PDB entry 7TTF | X-ray diffraction, 2.10 A resolution | chains A and E of the 5 polymer chains in the assembly

# Chain A
Protein: Tubulin alpha-1B chain
Source organism: Sus scrofa
UniProtKB: Q2XVP4 (TBA1B_PIG); residue numbers follow UniProt; this construct covers 1-438
Amino-acid sequence (438 residues; numbered 1 to 438; the number before each row is that of its first residue):
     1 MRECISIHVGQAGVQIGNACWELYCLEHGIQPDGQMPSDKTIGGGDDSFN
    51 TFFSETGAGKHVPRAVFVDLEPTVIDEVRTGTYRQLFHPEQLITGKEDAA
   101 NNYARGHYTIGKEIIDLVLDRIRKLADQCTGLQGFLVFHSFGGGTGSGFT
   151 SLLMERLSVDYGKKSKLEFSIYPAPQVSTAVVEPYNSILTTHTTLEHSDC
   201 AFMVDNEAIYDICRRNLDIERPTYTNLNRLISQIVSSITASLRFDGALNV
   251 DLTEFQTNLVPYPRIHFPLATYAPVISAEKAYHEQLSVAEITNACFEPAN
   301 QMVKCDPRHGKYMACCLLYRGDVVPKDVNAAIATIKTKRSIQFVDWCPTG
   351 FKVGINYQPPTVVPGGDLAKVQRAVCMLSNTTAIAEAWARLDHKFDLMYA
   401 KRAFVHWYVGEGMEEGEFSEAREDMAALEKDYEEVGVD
Not modelled in the structure: 38-45, 281-284, 438
Small-molecule neighbours:
  - GTP (guanosine-5'-triphosphate): Gly10, Gln11, Ala12, Gln15, Ile16, Asp69, Asp98, Ala99, Ala100, Asn101, Asn102, Ser140, Gly142, Gly143, Gly144, Thr145, Gly146, Ile171, Pro173, Val177, Ser178, Glu183, Asn206, Tyr224, Leu227, Asn228, Ile231
  - JV9 (7-methoxy-4-[2-(methylamino)-6,7-dihydro-5H-cyclopenta[d]pyrimidin-4-yl]-3,4-dihydroquinoxalin-2(1H)-one): Asn101, Thr179, Val181
Curated features (UniProtKB/Swiss-Prot):
  - motif: Met1 to Cys4 (MREC motif)
  - active site: Glu254
  - binding site (GTP): Gly10, Gln11, Ala12, Gln15, Glu71, Ala99, Ser140, Gly143, Gly144, Thr145, Gly146, Thr179, Glu183, Asn206, Tyr224, Asn228, Leu252
  - binding site (Mg(2+)): Glu71
  - modified residue: Lys40 (N6,N6,N6-trimethyllysine), Ser48 (Phosphoserine), Ser232 (Phosphoserine), Tyr282 (3'-nitrotyrosine), Arg339 (Omega-N-methylarginine)
  - cross-link (Glycyl lysine isopeptide (Lys-Gly)): Lys326 (interchain with G-Cter in ubiquitin), Lys370 (interchain with G-Cter in ubiquitin)

# Chain E
Protein: Stathmin-4
Source organism: Rattus norvegicus
UniProtKB: P63043 (STMN4_RAT); residues 5-145 here correspond to UniProt positions 49-189 (UniProt number = residue number + 44)
Amino-acid sequence (143 residues; each row starts with the number of its first residue):
     3 MADMEVIELNKATSGQSWEVILKPPSFDGVPEFNASLPRRRDPSLEEIQK
    53 KLEAAEERRKYQEAELLKHLAEKREHEREVIQKAIEENNNFIKMAKEKLA
   103 QKMESNKENREAHLAAMLERLQEKDKHAEEVRKNKELKEEASR
Not modelled in the structure: 3-6, 34-44, 141-145
Sequence notes: initiating methionine (3); expression tag (4); engineered mutation Ala14 (Cys58 in P63043), Trp20 (Phe64 in P63043)
Curated features (UniProtKB/Swiss-Prot):
  - modified residue: Ser46 (Phosphoserine)

# Chain A / chain E interface
Residue-residue contacts - 73 pairs, chain A then chain E:
  Asp46(A) with Ser16(E)
  His107(A) with Leu54(E)
  Tyr108(A) with Leu54(E), hydrophobic; Ala57(E), hydrophobic; Arg61(E)
  Thr109(A) with Arg61(E), hydrogen bond
  Lys112(A) with Leu54(E); Glu55(E); Glu58(E), salt bridge
  Leu152(A) with Ile50(E), hydrophobic
  Glu155(A) with Ile50(E)
  Arg156(A) with Leu47(E)
  Val159(A) with Pro45(E); Leu47(E), hydrophobic; Ile50(E), hydrophobic
  His197(A) with Pro45(E)
  Phe244(A) with Ser16(E)
  Asp245(A) with Ala14(E); Thr15(E); Ser16(E), hydrogen bond (backbone-backbone); Gly17(E)
  Gly246(A) with Ala14(E)
  Ala247(A) with Asn12(E); Gly17(E); Gln18(E); Ser19(E)
  Leu248(A) with Ser19(E)
  Tyr262(A) with Pro33(E), hydrogen bond (side chain-backbone)
  Pro325(A) with Gln18(E); Trp20(E), hydrophobic
  Val328(A) with Trp20(E), hydrophobic
  Asn329(A) with Trp20(E), hydrogen bond; Val22(E)
  Lys336(A) with Leu24(E)
  Asp345(A) with Pro27(E); Ser28(E), hydrogen bond (backbone-backbone); Phe29(E), hydrogen bond (backbone-backbone)
  Trp346(A) with Pro27(E); Phe29(E); Gly31(E); Pro33(E)
  Cys347(A) with Pro27(E)
  Pro348(A) with Lys25(E); Pro27(E)
  Thr349(A) with Ile23(E); Leu24(E), hydrogen bond (backbone-backbone); Lys25(E), hydrogen bond (backbone-backbone)
  Gly350(A) with Val22(E)
  Phe351(A) with Glu21(E); Val22(E), hydrogen bond (backbone-backbone); Leu24(E), hydrophobic
  Lys352(A) with Trp20(E); Glu21(E)
  Val353(A) with Ser19(E); Trp20(E), hydrogen bond (backbone-backbone)
  Gly354(A) with Gln18(E)
  Ile355(A) with Ser16(E); Gly17(E); Gln18(E), hydrogen bond (backbone-backbone); Trp20(E), hydrophobic
  Asn356(A) with Ser16(E), hydrogen bond
  Tyr357(A) with Ser16(E), hydrogen bond (backbone-backbone); Gly17(E); Gln18(E), hydrogen bond
  Gln358(A) with Ser16(E), hydrogen bond
  Val409(A) with Gln64(E)
  Gly410(A) with Arg61(E); Gln64(E)
  Glu411(A) with Arg61(E), hydrogen bond (backbone-side chain)
  Gly412(A) with Ala57(E); Arg60(E), hydrogen bond (backbone-side chain); Arg61(E)
  Glu414(A) with Arg60(E), salt bridge
Also at the interface, not in a pair above, chain A (41 interface residues in all): Asp160, Ile332
Also at the interface, not in a pair above, chain E (35 interface residues in all): Leu11, Lys13, Pro26, Val32, Ser46, Gln51, Lys53

# Summary
41 residues of chain A and 35 residues of chain E are in contact, with 17 hydrogen bonds and 2 salt bridges.
Among the polar pairs are Lys112(A)-Glu58(E), Glu414(A)-Arg60(E) and Thr109(A)-Arg61(E). Ligands of chain A:
GTP and compound JV9.
Chain A is Tubulin alpha-1B chain (Sus scrofa) and chain E is Stathmin-4 (Rattus norvegicus); the structure,
Tubulin-RB3_SLD in complex with compound 12k, was determined by X-ray diffraction together with 7TTD and 7TTE
from the same study.
